PDB entry 9U9B | electron microscopy, 3.25 A resolution | chains H and L of the 4 polymer chains in the assembly

[Chain H]
Protein: HBC34 Fab Heavy Chain
Source organism: Homo sapiens
Notes: antibody fragment or engineered binder
Amino-acid sequence (221 residues; row label = number of the first residue in the row; numbers below 1 keep their minus sign (Gly-1 is residue -1)):
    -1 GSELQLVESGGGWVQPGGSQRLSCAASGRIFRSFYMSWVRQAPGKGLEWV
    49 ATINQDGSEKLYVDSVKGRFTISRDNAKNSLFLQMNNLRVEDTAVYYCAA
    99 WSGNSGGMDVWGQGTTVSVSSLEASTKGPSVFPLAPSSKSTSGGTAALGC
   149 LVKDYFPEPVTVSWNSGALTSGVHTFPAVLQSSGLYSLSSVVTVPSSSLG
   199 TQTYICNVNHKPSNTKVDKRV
Not modelled in the structure: -1 to 0, 120-219
Cystine bridges: Cys22-Cys96

[Chain L]
Protein: HBC34 Fab Light Chain
Source organism: Homo sapiens
Notes: antibody fragment or engineered binder
Amino-acid sequence (213 residues; row label = number of the first residue in the row):
     1 SYELTQPPSVSVSPGQTVSIPCSGDKLGNKNVCWFQHKPGQSPVLVIYEV
    51 KYRPSGIPERFSGSNSGNTATLTISGTQAMDEAAYFCQTWDSTTVVFGGG
   101 TRLTVLRTVAAPSVFIFPPSDEQLKSGTASVVCLLNNFYPREAKVQWKVD
   151 NALQSGNSQESVTEQDSKDSTYSLSSTLTLSKADYEKHKVYACEVTHQGL
   201 SSPVTKSFNRGEC
Not modelled in the structure: 1, 107-213
Cystine bridges: Cys22-Cys87

[Chain H / chain L interface]
Pairs across the interface (23; chain H residue first):
  Gly44(H) with Phe86(L)
  Leu45(H) with His37(L); Phe86(L); Phe97(L)
  Trp47(H) with Thr94(L); Val95(L), hydrophobic
  Leu59(H) with Thr93(L)
  Tyr60(H) with Thr94(L)
  Tyr95(H) with His37(L), hydrogen bond; Pro43(L)
  Trp99(H) with Trp90(L), hydrophobic
  Ser103(H) with Tyr48(L)
  Gly104(H) with Tyr48(L); Glu49(L)
  Gly105(H) with Leu45(L)
  Met106(H) with Phe35(L); Leu45(L); Phe97(L), hydrophobic
  Asp107(H) with Leu45(L)
  Trp109(H) with Phe35(L), hydrophobic; Ser42(L); Pro43(L)
  Gly110(H) with Ser42(L)
Other interface residues (no listed pair), chain H (16 interface residues in all): Val37, Gln39
Other interface residues (no listed pair), chain L (18 interface residues in all): Cys33, Gln41, Pro54, Gln88, Gly99

[Overview]
Chain H and chain L form an interface of 16 and 18 residues respectively, with 1 hydrogen bond. Its one
hydrogen-bonded contact is Tyr95(H)-His37(L).
Chain H is HBC34 Fab Heavy Chain and chain L is HBC34 Fab Light Chain, both from Homo sapiens; the structure,
HBsAg in complex with HBC34 Fab, was determined by electron microscopy (same publication as 9JT1).
